5HBZ - chains A and D; structure by X-ray diffraction, 3.10 A resolution.

# Chain A (and D)
Name: Non-structural protein 11
From: Equine arteritis virus Bucyrus
Notes: chain D of this document is another copy of the same molecule, construct and numbering; everything in this record applies to it too
UniProtKB: P19811 (RPOA_EAVBU); residues 1-219 here correspond to UniProt positions 2838-3056 (UniProt number = residue number + 2837)
Chain sequence (221 residues; row label = number of the first residue in the row; numbers below 1 keep their minus sign (Glu-1 is residue -1)):
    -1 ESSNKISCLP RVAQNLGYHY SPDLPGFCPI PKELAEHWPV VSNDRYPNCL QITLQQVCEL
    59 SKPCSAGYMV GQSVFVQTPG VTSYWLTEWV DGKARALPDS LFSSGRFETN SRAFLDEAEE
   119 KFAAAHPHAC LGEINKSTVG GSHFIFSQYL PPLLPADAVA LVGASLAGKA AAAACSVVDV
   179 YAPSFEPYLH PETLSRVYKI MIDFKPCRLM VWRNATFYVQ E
Disordered / not traced: -1 to 0 (chain D: -1 to 0, 163-172)
Sequence notes: expression tag (-1 to 0); engineered mutation Ala170 (Lys3007 in P19811)
UniProt features mapped onto this chain:
  - active site: His126, His141
  - site: Glu219 (Cleavage)
From the paper describing this entry:
  - catalytic residues: His126, His141
  - specificity-determining residues: Ser174 (citing earlier work)
  - catalytic residues: Tyr216 (citing earlier work)
  - mutagenesis - H126A: unchanged expression
  - mutagenesis - K170A: increased expression

# How chain A and chain D interact
Pairs across the interface (30):
  His126(A) with Leu192(D)
  Glu131(A) with Leu192(D)
  Asn133(A) with Glu190(D); Thr191(D); Arg211(D)
  Lys134(A) with Glu190(D)
  Ser135(A) with Glu190(D), hydrogen bond
  Thr136(A) with Glu190(D)
  Gly138(A) with Thr191(D)
  Leu192(A) with Asn212(D)
  Ser193(A) with Leu129(D); Trp210(D), hydrogen bond; Tyr216(D), hydrogen bond
  Arg194(A) with Tyr216(D)
  Val195(A) with Val137(D), hydrophobic
  Arg206(A) with Ile132(D); Lys134(D), hydrogen bond (side chain-backbone)
  Met208(A) with Met208(D), hydrophobic; Trp210(D), hydrophobic; Tyr216(D), hydrophobic
  Val209(A) with Trp210(D)
  Trp210(A) with Leu192(D), hydrophobic; Trp210(D), hydrophobic; Arg211(D); Asn212(D)
  Thr214(A) with Leu192(D)
  Tyr216(A) with Ser193(D); Met208(D); Trp210(D), hydrophobic
  Gln218(A) with Met208(D)
Other interface residues (no listed pair), chain A (19 interface residues in all): Lys197
Other interface residues (no listed pair), chain D (16 interface residues in all): Ser135, Val195, Gln218

# In short
19 residues of chain A face 16 of chain D across their interface, with 4 hydrogen bonds. Among the polar pairs
are Ser135(A)-Glu190(D), Ser193(A)-Trp210(D) and Ser193(A)-Tyr216(D). From UniProt: active-site residues
His126(A) and His141(A) on chain A. The paper reports catalytic residues His126(A), His141(A) and Tyr216(A);
K170A of chain A increases expression.
Chain A and chain D are both Non-structural protein 11 (Equine arteritis virus Bucyrus); the structure,
Structure of EAV NSP11 K170A mutant at 3.10A, was determined by X-ray diffraction (same publication as 5EYI).
